6BM2 - chains C and K of the 12 polymer chains in the assembly; structure by X-ray diffraction, 3.40 A resolution.

== Chain C ==
Molecule: DNA-directed RNA polymerase II subunit RPB3
From: Saccharomyces cerevisiae (strain ATCC 204508 / S288c)
UniProtKB: P16370 (RPB3_YEAST); residue numbers follow UniProt; this construct covers 1-318
Sequence (318 residues; each row starts with the number of its first residue):
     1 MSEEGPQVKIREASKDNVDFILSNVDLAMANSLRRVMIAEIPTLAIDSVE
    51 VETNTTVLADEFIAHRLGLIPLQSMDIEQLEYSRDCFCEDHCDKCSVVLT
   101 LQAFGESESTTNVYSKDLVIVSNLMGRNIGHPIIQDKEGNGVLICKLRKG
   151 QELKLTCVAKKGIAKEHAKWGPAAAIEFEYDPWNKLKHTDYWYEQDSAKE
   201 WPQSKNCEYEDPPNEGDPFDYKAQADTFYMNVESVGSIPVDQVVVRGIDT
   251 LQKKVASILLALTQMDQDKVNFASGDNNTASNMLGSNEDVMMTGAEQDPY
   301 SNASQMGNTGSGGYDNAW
Not modelled in the structure: 1-2, 269-318
Bound ions: Zn2+: Cys86, Cys88, Cys92, Cys95
Curated features (UniProtKB/Swiss-Prot):
  - binding site (Zn(2+)): Cys86, Cys88, Cys92, Cys95
  - modified residue: Ser2 (N-acetylserine)
  - natural variant: Ala30 (A30D: In mutant RPB3-1)
  - mutagenesis: Lys9 (K9E: Transcript termination readthrough)

== Chain K ==
Molecule: DNA-directed RNA polymerase II subunit RPB11
From: Saccharomyces cerevisiae (strain ATCC 204508 / S288c)
UniProtKB: P38902 (RPB11_YEAST); numbering as in UniProt (aligned over 1-120)
Sequence (120 residues; numbered 1 to 120; the number before each row is that of its first residue):
     1 MNAPDRFELFLLGEGESKLKIDPDTKAPNAVVITFEKEDHTLGNLIRAEL
    51 LNDRKVLFAAYKVEHPFFARFKLRIQTTEGYDPKDALKNACNSIINKLGA
   101 LKTNFETEWNLQTLAADDAF
Not modelled in the structure: 115-120
Curated features (UniProtKB/Swiss-Prot):
  - mutagenesis: Glu108 (E108G/V: Transcript termination readthrough; E108K: Transcript termination readthrough. Lethal), Leu111 (L111P: Transcript termination readthrough), Leu114 (L114P: Transcript termination readthrough)

== Chain C / chain K interface ==
Pairs across the interface (71; chain C residue first):
  Glu3(C) - Thr103(K)
  Glu3(C) - Asn104(K)
  Glu4(C) - Ala100(K)
  Pro6(C) - Lys97(K)
  Pro6(C) - Leu101(K)  hydrophobic
  Pro6(C) - Asn104(K)
  Gln7(C) - Asn104(K)
  Val8(C) - Leu101(K)  hydrophobic
  Val8(C) - Phe105(K)  hydrophobic
  Val8(C) - Glu108(K)
  Ile10(C) - Phe105(K)  hydrophobic
  Ile10(C) - Glu108(K)
  Ile10(C) - Gln112(K)  hydrogen bond (backbone-side chain)
  Ala13(C) - Trp109(K)  hydrophobic
  Ala13(C) - Thr113(K)
  Ala13(C) - Leu114(K)
  Ser14(C) - Leu114(K)
  Val18(C) - Trp109(K)  hydrophobic
  Leu22(C) - Leu101(K)  hydrophobic
  Asp26(C) - Ala48(K)
  Ala28(C) - Asn44(K)
  Ala28(C) - Leu45(K)  hydrophobic
  Ala28(C) - Ala48(K)  hydrophobic
  Met29(C) - Leu45(K)  hydrophobic
  Met29(C) - Lys97(K)
  Asn31(C) - Asn44(K)
  Ser32(C) - Thr41(K)  hydrogen bond (side chain-backbone)
  Ser32(C) - Leu45(K)
  Arg35(C) - Asp39(K)  salt bridge
  Arg35(C) - His40(K)
  Arg35(C) - Thr41(K)  hydrogen bond
  Val36(C) - Thr41(K)
  Arg84(C) - Phe10(K)
  Arg84(C) - Leu11(K)
  Ile163(C) - Phe10(K)  hydrophobic
  Lys165(C) - Arg6(K)  hydrogen bond (backbone-side chain)
  Lys165(C) - Leu9(K)  hydrogen bond (side chain-backbone)
  Lys165(C) - Asp39(K)  salt bridge
  Glu166(C) - Arg6(K)  hydrogen bond (backbone-side chain)
  Glu166(C) - Phe10(K)
  His167(C) - Arg6(K)
  Asp241(C) - Phe105(K)
  Asp241(C) - Trp109(K)  hydrogen bond
  Val244(C) - Phe105(K)  hydrophobic
  Val245(C) - Phe105(K)  hydrophobic
  Ile248(C) - Leu98(K)
  Ile248(C) - Leu101(K)  hydrophobic
  Ile248(C) - Lys102(K)
  Asp249(C) - Lys102(K)  salt bridge
  Leu251(C) - Leu98(K)  hydrophobic
  Gln252(C) - Ile95(K)
  Gln252(C) - Leu98(K)
  Gln252(C) - Lys102(K)
  Lys254(C) - Glu38(K)  salt bridge
  Lys254(C) - Leu42(K)
  Val255(C) - Leu42(K)  hydrophobic
  Val255(C) - Cys91(K)
  Val255(C) - Ile95(K)  hydrophobic
  Ile258(C) - Lys18(K)
  Ile258(C) - Leu19(K)
  Ile258(C) - Phe35(K)  hydrophobic
  Ile258(C) - Leu42(K)  hydrophobic
  Ile258(C) - Cys91(K)  hydrophobic
  Leu259(C) - Lys88(K)
  Leu259(C) - Cys91(K)  hydrophobic
  Leu259(C) - Asn92(K)
  Ala261(C) - Leu19(K)  hydrophobic
  Leu262(C) - Leu19(K)  hydrophobic
  Leu262(C) - Leu87(K)  hydrophobic
  Leu262(C) - Lys88(K)
  Met265(C) - Leu19(K)
Interface residues without a listed pair, chain C (42 interface residues in all): Gly5, Lys9, Phe20, Glu40, Val240, Ala256
Interface residues without a listed pair, chain K (40 interface residues in all): Phe7, Ile21, Lys37, Lys84, Ile94, Gly99, Glu106

== Summary ==
Chain C and chain K form an interface of 42 and 40 residues respectively; the contacts include 7 hydrogen
bonds and 4 salt bridges. Polar contacts include Arg35(C)-Asp39(K), Lys165(C)-Asp39(K) and
Asp249(C)-Lys102(K).
Here chain C is DNA-directed RNA polymerase II subunit RPB3 and chain K is DNA-directed RNA polymerase II
subunit RPB11, both from Saccharomyces cerevisiae (strain ATCC 204508 / S288c). Entry 6BM2 (Pol II elongation
complex with an abasic lesion at i-1 position) was determined by X-ray diffraction (same publication as 6BLO,
6BLP, 6BM4 and 6BQF).
